PDB entry 9OTR | X-ray diffraction, 1.84 A resolution | chains A and B

== Chain A (and B) ==
Molecule: SIS domain protein
Organism: Salmonella enterica subsp. enterica serovar Typhimurium
Notes: chain B of this document is another copy of the same molecule, construct and numbering; everything in this record applies to it too
UniProtKB: V7IWJ0 (V7IWJ0_SALET); residues -5 to 312 here correspond to UniProt positions 1-318 (UniProt number = residue number + 6)
Sequence (332 residues; each row starts with the number of its first residue; numbers below 1 keep their minus sign (Met-19 is residue -19)):
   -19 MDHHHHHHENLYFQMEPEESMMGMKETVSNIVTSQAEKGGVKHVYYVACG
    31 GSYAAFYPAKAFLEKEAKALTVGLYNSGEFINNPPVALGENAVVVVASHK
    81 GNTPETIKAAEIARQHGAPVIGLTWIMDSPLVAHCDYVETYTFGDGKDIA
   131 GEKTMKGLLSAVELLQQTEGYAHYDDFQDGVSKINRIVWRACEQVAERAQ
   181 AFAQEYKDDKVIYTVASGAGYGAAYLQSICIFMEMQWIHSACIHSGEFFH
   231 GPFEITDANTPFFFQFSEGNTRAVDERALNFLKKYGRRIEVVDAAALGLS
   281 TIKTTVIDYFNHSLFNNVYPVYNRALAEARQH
Unresolved in the structure: -19 to 1, 311-312 (chain B: -19 to 2, 231-239, 311-312)
Sequence notes: expression tag (-19 to -6); engineered mutation Ala275 (Lys281 in V7IWJ0), Ala276 (Glu282 in V7IWJ0)

== Chain A / chain B interface ==
Residue-residue contacts (70):
  His23(A) - Lys48(B)  hydrogen bond (side chain-backbone)
  Gly30(A) - His230(B)
  Glu44(A) - Tyr55(B)
  Glu44(A) - Pro65(B)
  Lys45(A) - Asn63(B)  hydrogen bond
  Lys45(A) - Pro64(B)  hydrogen bond (side chain-backbone)
  Lys45(A) - Pro65(B)
  Lys45(A) - Val66(B)  hydrogen bond (backbone-backbone)
  Glu46(A) - Val66(B)
  Ala47(A) - Val66(B)
  Ala47(A) - Ala67(B)
  Lys48(A) - His23(B)  hydrogen bond (backbone-side chain)
  Lys48(A) - Val66(B)
  Thr51(A) - Thr51(B)
  Asn56(A) - His224(B)
  Asn56(A) - Gly226(B)
  Gly58(A) - Val254(B)
  Glu59(A) - Ser197(B)
  Glu59(A) - Gly198(B)  hydrogen bond (side chain-backbone)
  Glu59(A) - His224(B)  salt bridge
  Asn62(A) - Asn250(B)
  Asn62(A) - Ala253(B)
  Asn62(A) - Val254(B)
  Asn63(A) - Lys45(B)  hydrogen bond
  Asn63(A) - Asn250(B)  hydrogen bond
  Asn63(A) - Asp288(B)  hydrogen bond
  Pro64(A) - Lys45(B)  hydrogen bond (backbone-side chain)
  Pro65(A) - Glu44(B)
  Pro65(A) - Lys45(B)
  Val66(A) - Lys45(B)  hydrogen bond (backbone-backbone)
  Val66(A) - Glu46(B)
  Val66(A) - Lys48(B)
  Ala67(A) - Ala47(B)
  Glu85(A) - Arg257(B)  salt bridge
  Val191(A) - His219(B)
  Tyr193(A) - Met213(B)  hydrogen bond
  Tyr193(A) - His219(B)  hydrogen bond
  Ser197(A) - Glu59(B)
  Gly198(A) - Glu59(B)  hydrogen bond (backbone-side chain)
  Tyr205(A) - Glu227(B)  hydrogen bond
  Ile209(A) - Glu227(B)
  Met213(A) - Tyr193(B)  hydrogen bond
  His219(A) - Tyr193(B)
  His219(A) - His219(B)
  His219(A) - Ser220(B)  hydrogen bond (side chain-backbone)
  His219(A) - Ala221(B)
  Ser220(A) - Ala221(B)
  Ala221(A) - Ser220(B)
  His224(A) - Asn56(B)
  His224(A) - Glu59(B)  salt bridge
  Gly226(A) - Asn56(B)
  Phe229(A) - Glu85(B)
  His230(A) - Pro84(B)
  His230(A) - Glu85(B)  salt bridge
  Glu234(A) - Met213(B)
  Glu234(A) - Glu214(B)
  Glu234(A) - Trp217(B)  hydrogen bond (backbone-side chain)
  Ile235(A) - Met213(B)
  Ile235(A) - Glu214(B)
  Thr236(A) - Trp217(B)
  Asp237(A) - Trp217(B)
  Asp237(A) - His219(B)  salt bridge
  Thr240(A) - His219(B)
  Asn250(A) - Asn62(B)
  Asn250(A) - Asn63(B)  hydrogen bond
  Ala253(A) - Asn62(B)
  Val254(A) - Gly58(B)
  Val254(A) - Asn62(B)
  Arg257(A) - Glu85(B)  salt bridge
  Asp288(A) - Asn63(B)
Other interface residues (no listed pair), chain A (47 interface residues in all): Cys29, Ala49, Val52, Tyr55, Thr251
Other interface residues (no listed pair), chain B (45 interface residues in all): Ala49, Val52, Gly53, Thr83, Val191, Ile209, Phe229, Thr251

== In short ==
The interface between chain A and chain B involves 47 residues on one side and 45 on the other; the contacts
include 19 hydrogen bonds and 6 salt bridges. Polar pairs include Glu59(A)-His224(B), Glu85(A)-Arg257(B) and
His230(A)-Glu85(B).
Both chains are SIS domain protein (Salmonella enterica subsp. enterica serovar Typhimurium). Entry 9OTR
(Crystal Structure of Salmonella FraB Deglycase, Crystal Form 4 with deletion of C-terminal residues 313-325)
was determined by X-ray diffraction together with 9OTJ, 9OTL, 9OTU, 9OU5 and 9OU6 from the same study.
